Entry 2UU9 (X-ray diffraction, 3.10 A resolution); this record covers chains A and P of the 23 polymer chains in the assembly.

[Chain A]
Molecule: 16S RRNA
From: Thermus thermophilus
Sequence (1522 nucleotides; numbered 0 to 1544 plus 21 insertion-coded residues; 44 numbers in that range are skipped by the numbering (no residue carries them; nothing is unmodelled there); the number before each row is that of its first residue; a row labelled like 189A-189L holds insertion residues (189A, then the next letters in order); numbering starts at 0):
     0 UUUGUUGGAG AGUUUGAUCC UGGCUCAGGG UGAACGCUGG CGGCGUGCCU AAGACAUGCA
    60 AGUCGUGCGG GCCG
    76 CGGGGUUUU
    88 ACUCCG
    96 UGGUCAGCGG CGGACGGGUG AGUAACGCGU GGGU
  129A G
   130 ACCUACCCGG AAGAGGGGGA CAACCCGGGG AAACUCGGGC UAAUCCCCCA UGUGGACCCG
189A-189L CCCCUUGGGGUG
   190 UGUCCAAAGG GCUUU
   216 GCCCGCUUCC GGAUGGGCCC GCGUCCCAUC AGCUAGUUGG UGGGGUAAUG GCCCACCAAG
   276 GCGACGACGG GUAGCCGGUC UGAGAGGAUG GCCGGCCACA GGGGCACUGA GACACGGGCC
   336 CCACUCCUAC GGGAGGCAGC AGUUAGGAAU CUUCCGCAAU GGGCGCAAGC CUGACGGAGC
   396 GACGCCGCUU GGAGGAAGAA GCCCUUCGGG GUGUAAACUC CUGA
   441 ACCCGGGACG AAACCCCC
   460 GA
   470 CGAGGGGA
   479 CUGACGGUAC CGGGGUAA
   498 UAGCGCCGGC CAACUCCGUG CCAGCAGCCG CGGUAAUACG GAGGGCGCGA GCGUUACCCG
   558 GAUUCACUGG GCGUAAAGGG CGUGUAGGCG GCCUGGGGCG UCCCAUGUGA AAGACCACGG
   618 CUCAACCGUG GGGGAGCGUG GGAUACGCUC AGGCUAGACG GUGGGAGAGG GUGGUGGAAU
   678 UCCCGGAGUA GCGGUGAAAU GCGCAGAUAC CGGGAGGAAC GCCGAUGGCG AAGGCAGCCA
   738 CCUGGUCCAC CCGUGACGCU GAGGCGCGAA AGCGUGGGGA GCAAACCGGA UUAGAUACCC
   798 GGGUAGUCCA CGCCCUAAAC GAUGCGCGCU AGGUCUCUGG GUCU
   848 CCUGGGGGCC GAAGCUAACG CGUUAAGCGC GCCGCCUGGG GAGUACGGCC GCAAGGCUGA
   908 AACUCAAAGG AAUUGACGGG GGCCCGCACA AGCGGUGGAG CAUGUGGUUU AAUUCGAAGC
   968 AACGCGAAGA ACCUUACCAG GCCUUGACAU GCUA
 1001A G
  1002 GGAACCCGGG UGAAAGCCUG GGGUGCCCC
1030A-1030D GCGA
  1031 GGGGAGCCCU AGCACAGGUG CUGCAUGGCC GUCGUCAGCU CGUGCCGUGA GGUGUUGGGU
  1091 UAAGUCCCGC AACGAGCGCA ACCCCCGCCG UUAGUUGCCA GCGGUUCGGC CGGGCACUCU
  1151 AACGGGACUG CCCGCG
  1168 AAAGCGGGAG GAAGGAGGGG ACGACGUCUG GUCAGCAUGG CCCUUACGGC CUGGGCGACA
  1228 CACGUGCUAC AAUGCCCACU ACAAAGCGAU GCCACCCGGC AACGGGGAGC UAAUCGCAAA
  1288 AAGGUGGGCC CAGUUCGGAU UGGGGUCUGC AACCCGACCC CAUGAAGCCG GAAUCGCUAG
  1348 UAAUCGCGGA UCAGCC
 1363A A
  1364 UGCCGCGGUG AAUACGUUCC CGGGCCUUGU ACACACCGCC CGUCACGCCA UGGGAGCGGG
  1424 CUCUACCCGA AGUCGCCGG
1442A-1442B GA
  1443 GCCUA
  1452 C
  1456 GGGCAGGCGC CGAGGGUAGG GCCCGUGACU GGGGCGAAGU CGUAACAAGG UAGCUGUACC
  1516 GGAAGGUGCG GCUGGAUCAC CUCCUUUCU
Not modelled in the structure: 0-4, 1534-1538
Bound ions: Mg2+ site 1: U12, G22; Mg2+ site 2: U12, C526, G527, A914; K+ site 1 near U14 (its only coordinating residue here); Mg2+ site 3 near G21 (its only coordinating residue here); Mg2+ site 4: U37, G38; Mg2+ site 5: C48, G115; Mg2+ site 6 near A53 (its only coordinating residue here); Mg2+ site 7: G61, U62, G105; Mg2+ site 8: G107, G324, G326; Mg2+ site 9: A109, G331; Mg2+ site 10 near G115 (its only coordinating residue here); Mg2+ site 11: A116, G117, G289; 77 more Mg2+ sites not listed; 21 more K+ sites not listed
Residues lining bound ligands: paromomycin (PAR): G1405, U1406, C1407, A1408, C1409, G1489, C1490, G1491, A1492, A1493, G1494, U1495, C1496
Reported in the primary citation:
  - Mg2+ coordination: C518

[Chain P]
Name: 30S ribosomal protein S16
From: Thermus thermophilus
UniProtKB: Q5SJH3 (RS16_THET8); residues 1-88 here = UniProt positions 1-88
Chain sequence (88 residues; each row starts with the number of its first residue):
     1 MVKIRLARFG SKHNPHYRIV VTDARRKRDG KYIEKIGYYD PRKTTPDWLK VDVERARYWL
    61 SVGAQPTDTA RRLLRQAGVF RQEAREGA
Not modelled in the structure: 85-88

[How chain A and chain P interact]
Residue-residue contacts (89):
  C43(A) - Lys12(P)  phosphate contact
  C43(A) - His13(P)  phosphate contact
  G44(A) - Ser11(P)  phosphate contact
  G44(A) - Lys12(P)  hydrogen bond to the phosphate
  C110(A) - Arg25(P)  hydrogen bond to the sugar
  G111(A) - Arg25(P)  sugar contact
  G112(A) - Lys27(P)  salt bridge to the phosphate
  A134(A) - Arg25(P)  base contact
  C135(A) - Met1(P)  hydrogen bond to the base
  C136(A) - Met1(P)  sugar contact
  C136(A) - Gly63(P)  hydrogen bond to the sugar
  C136(A) - Gln65(P)  hydrogen bond to the sugar
  C137(A) - Ser61(P)  hydrogen bond to the sugar
  C137(A) - Gly63(P)  sugar contact
  G227(A) - Val62(P)  hydrogen bond to the base
  A228(A) - Val2(P)  sugar contact
  A228(A) - Tyr58(P)  sugar contact
  A228(A) - Trp59(P)  phosphate contact
  U229(A) - Val2(P)  sugar contact
  U229(A) - Asp23(P)  hydrogen bond to the sugar
  U229(A) - Ile33(P)  phosphate contact
  U229(A) - Trp59(P)  phosphate contact
  G230(A) - Asp23(P)  sugar contact
  G230(A) - Arg25(P)  hydrogen bond to the sugar
  G309(A) - Lys27(P)  salt bridge to the phosphate
  G309(A) - Asp29(P)  sugar contact
  G309(A) - Gly30(P)  phosphate contact
  G309(A) - Lys31(P)  phosphate contact
  G310(A) - Arg26(P)  salt bridge to the phosphate
  G310(A) - Lys27(P)  salt bridge to the phosphate
  G310(A) - Gly30(P)  phosphate contact
  G310(A) - Lys31(P)  hydrogen bond to the phosphate
  C311(A) - Arg26(P)  salt bridge to the phosphate
  A374(A) - Tyr17(P)  hydrogen bond to the sugar
  U375(A) - Leu6(P)  hydrogen bond to the sugar
  U375(A) - Tyr17(P)  sugar contact
  U375(A) - Arg28(P)  hydrogen bond to the base
  U375(A) - Thr69(P)  hydrogen bond to the phosphate
  G376(A) - Arg5(P)  hydrogen bond to the phosphate
  G376(A) - Leu6(P)  hydrogen bond to the phosphate
  G376(A) - Arg28(P)  sugar contact
  G376(A) - Thr67(P)  hydrogen bond to the phosphate
  G377(A) - Lys3(P)  salt bridge to the phosphate
  G377(A) - Arg5(P)  salt bridge to the phosphate
  G377(A) - Ala24(P)  sugar contact
  G377(A) - Thr67(P)  phosphate contact
  C390(A) - Arg28(P)  hydrogen bond to the phosphate
  G391(A) - Arg8(P)  hydrogen bond to the phosphate
  G391(A) - Arg28(P)  salt bridge to the phosphate
  G392(A) - Arg8(P)  salt bridge to the phosphate
  G392(A) - Lys12(P)  phosphate contact
  G392(A) - His13(P)  salt bridge to the phosphate
  A393(A) - Lys12(P)  salt bridge to the phosphate
  A393(A) - His13(P)  salt bridge to the phosphate
  C449(A) - Arg42(P)  hydrogen bond to the base
  G450(A) - Pro41(P)  sugar contact
  G450(A) - Arg42(P)  sugar contact
  G450(A) - Lys43(P)  salt bridge to the phosphate
  A452(A) - Lys43(P)  salt bridge to the phosphate
  A452(A) - Arg72(P)  phosphate contact
  A453(A) - Asp68(P)  hydrogen bond to the sugar
  A453(A) - Arg72(P)  sugar contact
  C454(A) - Asp68(P)  sugar contact
  G471(A) - Gln82(P)  hydrogen bond to the base
  A472(A) - Arg75(P)  salt bridge to the phosphate
  A472(A) - Phe80(P)  sugar contact
  A472(A) - Arg81(P)  phosphate contact
  A472(A) - Gln82(P)  hydrogen bond to the sugar
  G473(A) - Arg75(P)  salt bridge to the phosphate
  G473(A) - Arg81(P)  salt bridge to the phosphate
  G474(A) - Arg81(P)  salt bridge to the phosphate
  A607(A) - Lys31(P)  base contact
  A608(A) - Arg18(P)  hydrogen bond to the phosphate
  A608(A) - Tyr32(P)  sugar contact
  A609(A) - Arg18(P)  salt bridge to the phosphate
  G617(A) - Thr44(P)  sugar contact
  C623(A) - Ser11(P)  sugar contact
  C624(A) - Phe9(P)  phosphate contact
  C624(A) - Gly10(P)  sugar contact
  C624(A) - Ser11(P)  sugar contact
  C624(A) - Asn14(P)  hydrogen bond to the sugar
  C624(A) - His16(P)  sugar contact
  G625(A) - Phe9(P)  phosphate contact
  G625(A) - His16(P)  sugar contact
  U626(A) - Arg18(P)  salt bridge to the phosphate
  U626(A) - Lys35(P)  salt bridge to the phosphate
  U626(A) - Tyr38(P)  phosphate contact
  G627(A) - Lys35(P)  salt bridge to the phosphate
  G627(A) - Lys50(P)  salt bridge to the phosphate
Other interface residues (no listed pair), chain A (46 interface residues in all): A325, G378, A451, C483
Other interface residues (no listed pair), chain P (50 interface residues in all): Pro15, Tyr39, Glu83

[Overview]
The interface between chain A and chain P involves 46 residues on one side and 50 on the other, with 25
hydrogen bonds and 23 salt bridges. Polar contacts include C135(A)-Met1(P), G227(A)-Val62(P) and
U375(A)-Arg28(P). Bound to chain A: paromomycin. U12(A) and G22(A) form the Mg2+ site 1. From the paper: Mg2+
coordination by C518(A).
Here chain A is 16S RRNA and chain P is 30S ribosomal protein S16, both from Thermus thermophilus. Entry 2UU9
(Structure of the Thermus thermophilus 30S ribosomal subunit complexed with a Valine-ASL with cmo5U in
position ...) was determined by X-ray diffraction together with 2UUC, 2UUA and 2UUB from the same study.
